PDB entry 6WDQ | X-ray diffraction, 3.40 A resolution | chains B and C of the 4 polymer chains in the assembly

Chain B:
Name: Interleukin-23 subunit alpha
From: Homo sapiens
Reference sequence: Q9NPF7 (IL23A_HUMAN); residue numbers follow UniProt; this construct covers 28-189
Sequence (171 residues; numbered 28 to 198; the number before each row is that of its first residue):
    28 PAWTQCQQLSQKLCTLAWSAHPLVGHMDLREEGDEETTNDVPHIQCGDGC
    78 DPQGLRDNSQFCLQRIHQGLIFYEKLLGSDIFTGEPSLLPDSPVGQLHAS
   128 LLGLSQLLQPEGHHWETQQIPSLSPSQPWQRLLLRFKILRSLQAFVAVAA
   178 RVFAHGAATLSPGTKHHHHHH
Disordered / not traced: 64-66, 138-150, 191-198
Differences from the reference sequence: expression tag (190-198)
Cystine bridges: Cys77-Cys89

Chain C:
Name: Interleukin-23 receptor
From: Homo sapiens
Reference sequence: Q5VWK5 (IL23R_HUMAN), isoform Q5VWK5-3; residue numbers follow UniProt; this construct covers 24-317
Sequence (307 residues; numbered 24 to 330; the number before each row is that of its first residue):
    24 GITNINCSGHIWVEPATIFKMGMNISIYCQAAIKNCQPRKLHFYKNGIKE
    74 RFQITRINKTTARLWYKNFLEPHASMYCTAECPKHFQETLICGKDISSGY
   124 PPDIPDEVTCVIYEYSGNMTCTWNAGKLTYIDTKYVVHVKSLETEEEQQY
   174 LTSSYINISTDSLQGGKKYLVWVQAANALGMEESKQLQIHLDDIVIPSAA
   224 VISRAETINATVPKTIIYWDSQTTIEKVSCEMRYKATTNQTWNVKEFDTN
   274 FTYVQQSEFYLEPNIKYVFQVRCQETGKRYWQPWSSPFFHKTPEIEGRGT
   324 KHHHHHH
Disordered / not traced: 317-330
Differences from the reference sequence: variant Pro310 (Leu in Q5VWK5); expression tag (318-330)
Cystine bridges: Cys30-Cys115, Cys52-Cys101, Cys59-Cys105, Cys133-Cys144, Cys253-Cys296
Covalently attached groups: N-acetylglucosamine (NAG) linked to Asn47, Asn81, Asn141, Asn180, Asn262
Swiss-Prot annotation at these positions:
  - glycosylation (N-linked (GlcNAc...) asparagine): Asn29, Asn47, Asn81, Asn141, Asn180 (high mannose), Asn232, Asn262, Asn273
  - natural variant: Pro310 (L310P: this construct carries the variant)

How chain B and chain C interact:
Contacting residue pairs - 32 pairs, chain B then chain C:
  His53(B) - Phe109(C)
  Asp55(B) - Gln110(C)
  Leu56(B) - Tyr100(C)  hydrophobic
  Leu56(B) - Thr102(C)
  Leu56(B) - Glu111(C)
  Arg57(B) - His108(C)  hydrogen bond
  Arg57(B) - Gln110(C)
  Arg57(B) - Glu111(C)  hydrogen bond (backbone-backbone)
  Arg57(B) - Thr112(C)
  Arg57(B) - Leu113(C)  hydrogen bond (backbone-backbone)
  Glu58(B) - Gly24(C)
  Glu58(B) - Asn29(C)
  Glu58(B) - Leu113(C)
  Glu59(B) - Ser31(C)
  Glu59(B) - Ile56(C)
  Val68(B) - Ile25(C)  hydrophobic
  Gln154(B) - Asp118(C)
  Pro155(B) - Ser98(C)
  Pro155(B) - Asp118(C)
  Trp156(B) - Ser98(C)
  Trp156(B) - Gly116(C)
  Trp156(B) - Lys117(C)
  Trp156(B) - Asp118(C)  hydrogen bond (backbone-side chain)
  Leu160(B) - Tyr100(C)
  Leu160(B) - Leu113(C)  hydrophobic
  Leu161(B) - Ile25(C)
  Leu161(B) - Asn27(C)
  Leu161(B) - Ile28(C)  hydrophobic
  Lys164(B) - Gly24(C)  hydrogen bond (side chain-backbone)
  Lys164(B) - Ile25(C)
  Lys164(B) - Asn27(C)
  Ile165(B) - Ile25(C)
Also at the interface, not in a pair above, chain B (16 interface residues in all): Gln157, Leu159
Also at the interface, not in a pair above, chain C (25 interface residues in all): Thr26, Cys30, Asn69, Gly70, Met99, Cys115
Interface features reported in the paper:
  - specific contacts: Trp156(B)-Gly116(C)

Summary:
Chain B and chain C form an interface of 16 and 25 residues respectively; the contacts include 5 hydrogen
bonds. Among the polar pairs are Arg57(B)-His108(C), Trp156(B)-Asp118(C) and Lys164(B)-Gly24(C). The paper
describes a contact between Trp156(B) and Gly116(C).
Chain B is Interleukin-23 subunit alpha and chain C is Interleukin-23 receptor, both from Homo sapiens; the
structure, IL23/IL23R/IL12Rb1 signaling complex, was determined by X-ray diffraction.
